1YDG - chains A and C of the 4 polymer chains in the assembly; structure by X-ray diffraction, 2.00 A resolution.

== Chain A (and C) ==
Molecule: trp repressor binding protein WrbA
Organism: Deinococcus radiodurans
Notes: chain C of this document is another copy of the same molecule, construct and numbering; everything in this record applies to it too
UniProtKB: Q9RYU4 (Q9RYU4_DEIRA); residues 2-199 here = UniProt positions 2-199
Amino-acid sequence (211 residues; numbered -1 to 209; the number before each row is that of its first residue; numbers below 1 keep their minus sign (Met-1 is residue -1)):
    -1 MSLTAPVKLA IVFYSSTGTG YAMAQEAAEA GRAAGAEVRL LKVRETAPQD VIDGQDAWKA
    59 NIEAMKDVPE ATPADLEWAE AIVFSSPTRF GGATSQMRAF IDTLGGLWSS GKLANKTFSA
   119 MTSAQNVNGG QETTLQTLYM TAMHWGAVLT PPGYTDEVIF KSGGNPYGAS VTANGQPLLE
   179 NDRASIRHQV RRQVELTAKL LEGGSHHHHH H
Unresolved in the structure: -1 to 2, 204-209 (chain C: -1 to 1, 204-209)
Construct notes: cloning artifact (-1 to 1, 200, 202-203); expression tag (204-209)
Curated features (UniProtKB/Swiss-Prot):
  - binding site (FMN): Ser13 to Gly18, Thr86 to Phe88, Ser121 to Gly127, His142
Reported in the primary citation:
  - self-association interface (contacts with another copy of this molecule): His142, Gly144, Tyr152, Gly161, Gly162, Pro164, Tyr165

== Interface between chain A and chain C ==
Contacting residue pairs (47; chain A residue first):
  Gly89(A) with Tyr165(C)
  Asn124(A) with Tyr152(C), hydrogen bond; Phe158(C); Gly161(C); Gly162(C)
  Val125(A) with Val125(C), hydrophobic; Asn126(C), hydrogen bond (backbone-side chain); Gly161(C), hydrogen bond (backbone-backbone)
  Asn126(A) with Val125(C), hydrogen bond (side chain-backbone); Gln129(C); Glu130(C); Gly161(C), hydrogen bond (backbone-backbone); Gly162(C); Asn163(C); Pro164(C); Ser168(C), hydrogen bond
  Gly127(A) with Glu130(C); Tyr152(C); Gly162(C), hydrogen bond (backbone-backbone)
  Gly128(A) with Glu130(C), hydrogen bond (backbone-side chain)
  Gln129(A) with Asn126(C), hydrogen bond; Glu130(C), hydrogen bond (backbone-side chain)
  Glu130(A) with Val125(C); Asn126(C); Gly127(C); Gly128(C), hydrogen bond (side chain-backbone); Gln129(C), hydrogen bond (side chain-backbone); Glu130(C), hydrogen bond (backbone-side chain); Thr131(C), hydrogen bond (side chain-backbone)
  Thr131(A) with Glu130(C), hydrogen bond (backbone-side chain); Gln134(C); Tyr165(C), hydrogen bond
  Gln134(A) with Gln134(C), hydrogen bond
  Tyr152(A) with Asn124(C), hydrogen bond; Gly127(C)
  Phe158(A) with Asn124(C)
  Gly161(A) with Asn124(C); Val125(C), hydrogen bond (backbone-backbone); Asn126(C), hydrogen bond (backbone-backbone)
  Gly162(A) with Asn124(C); Asn126(C); Gly127(C), hydrogen bond (backbone-backbone)
  Asn163(A) with Asn126(C)
  Pro164(A) with Asn126(C)
  Tyr165(A) with Gly89(C); Thr131(C), hydrogen bond
  Ser168(A) with Asn126(C), hydrogen bond
Other interface residues (no listed pair), chain A (19 interface residues in all): Ser160
Other interface residues (no listed pair), chain C (19 interface residues in all): Ser160

== In short ==
Chain A and chain C each contribute 19 residues to their interface; the contacts include 23 hydrogen bonds.
Polar pairs include Asn124(A)-Tyr152(C), Val125(A)-Asn126(C) and Asn126(A)-Ser168(C). Curated annotation
(UniProt) lists 17 FMN-binding residues on chain A. From the paper: a self-association interface involving
His142(A), Gly144(A) and Tyr152(A) among others.
Both chains are trp repressor binding protein WrbA (Deinococcus radiodurans). Entry 1YDG (Crystal Structure of
Trp repressor binding protein WrbA) was determined by X-ray diffraction, deposited together with 1ZWK, 1ZWL
and 1YRH.
